PDB entry 3G0U | X-ray diffraction, 2.00 A resolution | chain A

Chain A:
Protein: Dihydroorotate dehydrogenase
Source organism: Homo sapiens
Notes: EC 1.3.3.1
UniProtKB: Q02127 (PYRD_HUMAN); residues 30-396 here correspond to UniProt positions 29-395 (UniProt number = residue number - 1)
Chain sequence (367 residues; each row starts with the number of its first residue):
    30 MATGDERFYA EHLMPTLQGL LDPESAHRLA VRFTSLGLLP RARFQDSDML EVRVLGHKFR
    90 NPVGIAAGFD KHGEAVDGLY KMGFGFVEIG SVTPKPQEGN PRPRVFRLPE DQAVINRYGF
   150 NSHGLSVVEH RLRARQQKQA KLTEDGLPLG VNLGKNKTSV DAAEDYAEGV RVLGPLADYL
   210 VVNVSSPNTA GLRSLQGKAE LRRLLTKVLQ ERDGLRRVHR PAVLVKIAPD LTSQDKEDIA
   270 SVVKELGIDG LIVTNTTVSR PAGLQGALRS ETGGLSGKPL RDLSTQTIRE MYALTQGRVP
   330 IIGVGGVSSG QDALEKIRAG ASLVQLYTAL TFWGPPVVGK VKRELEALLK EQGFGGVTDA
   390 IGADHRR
Unresolved in the structure: 30-32, 70-72
Small-molecule neighbours:
  - FMN (flavin mononucleotide): Ala95, Ala96, Gly97, Lys100, Gly119, Ser120, Val143, Asn145, Tyr147, Phe149, Asn181, Asn212, Lys255, Thr283, Asn284, Thr285, Ser305, Gly306, Leu309, Val333, Gly334, Gly335, Val336, Leu355, Tyr356, Thr357
  - MDY ((2Z)-N-(3-chloro-2'-methoxybiphenyl-4-yl)-2-cyano-3-hydroxybut-2-enamide): Tyr38, Leu42, Met43, Leu46, Pro52, Ala55, His56, Ala59, Phe62, Thr63, Leu68, Phe98, Met111, Val134, Arg136, Val143, Tyr356, Leu359, Thr360, Pro364
  - orotic acid (ORO): Lys100, Asn145, Arg146, Tyr147, Gly148, Phe149, Asn212, Ser215, Pro216, Asn217, Asn284, Thr285
Swiss-Prot annotation at these positions:
  - active site: Ser215 (Nucleophile)
  - binding site (FMN): Ala96 to Lys100, Ser120, Asn181, Asn212, Lys255, Thr283, Gly306, Gly335, Tyr356, Thr357
  - binding site (substrate): Lys100, Asn145 to Phe149, Asn212 to Asn217, Asn284, Thr285

Summary:
Bound to chain A: orotic acid, flavin mononucleotide and compound MDY. Curated annotation (UniProt) lists
active-site residue Ser215, 14 FMN-binding residues and 14 substrate-binding residues.
Chain A is Dihydroorotate dehydrogenase (Homo sapiens); the structure, Human dihydroorotate dehydrogenase in
complex with a leflunomide derivative inhibitor 4, was determined by X-ray diffraction (same publication as
3F1Q, 3FJ6, 3FJL and 3G0X).
